Entry 6PPH (electron microscopy, 3.80 A resolution); this record covers chains S and W of the 21 polymer chains in the assembly.

Chain S (and W):
Name: Major capsid protein
Organism: Human herpesvirus 8
Notes: chain W of this document is another copy of the same molecule, construct and numbering; everything in this record applies to it too
UniProtKB: D0UZN7 (D0UZN7_HHV8); residue numbers follow UniProt; this construct covers 1-1376
Sequence (1376 residues; numbered 1 to 1376; the number before each row is that of its first residue):
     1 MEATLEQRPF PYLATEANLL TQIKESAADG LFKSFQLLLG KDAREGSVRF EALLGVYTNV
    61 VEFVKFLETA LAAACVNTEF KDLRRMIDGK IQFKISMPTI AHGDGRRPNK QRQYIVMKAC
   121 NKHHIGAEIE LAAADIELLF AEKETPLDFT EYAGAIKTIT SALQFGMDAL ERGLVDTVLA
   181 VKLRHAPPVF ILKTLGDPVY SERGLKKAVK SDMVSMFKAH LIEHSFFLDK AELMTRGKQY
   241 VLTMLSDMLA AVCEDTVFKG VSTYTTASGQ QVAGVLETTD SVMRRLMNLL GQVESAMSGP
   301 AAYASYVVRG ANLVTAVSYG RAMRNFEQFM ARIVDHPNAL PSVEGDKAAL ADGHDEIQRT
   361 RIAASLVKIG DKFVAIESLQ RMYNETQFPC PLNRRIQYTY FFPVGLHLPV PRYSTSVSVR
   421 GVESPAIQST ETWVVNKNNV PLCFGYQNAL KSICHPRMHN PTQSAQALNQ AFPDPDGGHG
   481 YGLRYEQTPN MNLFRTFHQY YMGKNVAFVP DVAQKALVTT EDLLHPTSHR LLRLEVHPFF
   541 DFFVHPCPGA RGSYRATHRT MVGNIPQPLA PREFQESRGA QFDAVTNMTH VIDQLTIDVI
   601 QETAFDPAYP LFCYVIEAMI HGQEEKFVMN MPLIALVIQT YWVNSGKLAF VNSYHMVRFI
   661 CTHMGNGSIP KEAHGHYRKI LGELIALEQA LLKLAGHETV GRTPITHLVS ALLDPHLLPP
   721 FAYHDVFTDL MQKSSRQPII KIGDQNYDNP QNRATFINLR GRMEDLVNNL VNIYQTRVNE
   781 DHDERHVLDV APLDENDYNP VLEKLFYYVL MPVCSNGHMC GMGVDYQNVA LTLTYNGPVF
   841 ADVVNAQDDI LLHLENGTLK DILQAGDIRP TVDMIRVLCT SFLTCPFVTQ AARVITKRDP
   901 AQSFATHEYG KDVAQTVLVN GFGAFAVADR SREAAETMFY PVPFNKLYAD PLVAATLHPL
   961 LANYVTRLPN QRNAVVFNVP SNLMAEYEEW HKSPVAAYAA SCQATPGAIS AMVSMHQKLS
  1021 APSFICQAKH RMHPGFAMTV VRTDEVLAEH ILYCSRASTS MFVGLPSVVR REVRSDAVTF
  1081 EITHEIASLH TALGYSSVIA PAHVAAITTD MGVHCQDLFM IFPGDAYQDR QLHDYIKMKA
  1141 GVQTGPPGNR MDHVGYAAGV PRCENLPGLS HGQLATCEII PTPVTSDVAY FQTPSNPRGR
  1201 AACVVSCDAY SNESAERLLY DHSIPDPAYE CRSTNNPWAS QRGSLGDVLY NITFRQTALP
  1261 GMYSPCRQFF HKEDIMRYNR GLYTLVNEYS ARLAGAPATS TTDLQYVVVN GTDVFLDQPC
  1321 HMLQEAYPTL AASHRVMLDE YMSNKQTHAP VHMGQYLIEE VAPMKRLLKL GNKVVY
Unresolved in the structure: 1-2, 301-360, 1142-1165, 1253-1261 (chain W: 1142-1163)

Chain S / chain W interface:
Pairs across the interface (60; chain S residue first):
  A3(S) - E51(W)  hydrogen bond (backbone-side chain)
  F10(S) - L53(W)  hydrophobic
  F10(S) - V56(W)  hydrophobic
  Y12(S) - V56(W)  hydrophobic
  Y12(S) - Y57(W)
  Y12(S) - T58(W)
  L13(S) - V56(W)  hydrogen bond (backbone-backbone)
  L13(S) - Y57(W)
  L13(S) - T58(W)  hydrogen bond (backbone-backbone)
  A14(S) - T58(W)
  A14(S) - V60(W)  hydrophobic
  T15(S) - T58(W)  hydrogen bond (backbone-backbone)
  N18(S) - R381(W)
  N18(S) - E385(W)
  L20(S) - N59(W)
  L20(S) - N384(W)
  L20(S) - E385(W)
  L20(S) - Q387(W)  hydrogen bond (backbone-side chain)
  I23(S) - Q387(W)
  K24(S) - Q387(W)
  G40(S) - E130(W)
  K41(S) - E130(W)  salt bridge
  K41(S) - A1077(W)
  R44(S) - A132(W)
  R44(S) - T158(W)
  E45(S) - T158(W)
  G46(S) - E151(W)
  S47(S) - E151(W)
  V48(S) - L147(W)  hydrophobic
  V48(S) - E151(W)
  L53(S) - F10(W)  hydrophobic
  V56(S) - F10(W)  hydrophobic
  V56(S) - P11(W)
  V56(S) - Y12(W)  hydrophobic
  V56(S) - L13(W)  hydrogen bond (backbone-backbone)
  Y57(S) - Y12(W)
  Y57(S) - L13(W)
  T58(S) - Y12(W)
  T58(S) - L13(W)  hydrogen bond (backbone-backbone)
  T58(S) - A14(W)
  T58(S) - T15(W)  hydrogen bond (backbone-backbone)
  N59(S) - A17(W)
  N59(S) - L20(W)
  V60(S) - A14(W)  hydrophobic
  E130(S) - G40(W)
  E130(S) - K41(W)  salt bridge
  A132(S) - K41(W)
  A132(S) - R44(W)
  L147(S) - V48(W)  hydrophobic
  L147(S) - F50(W)  hydrophobic
  E151(S) - S47(W)
  E151(S) - V48(W)  hydrogen bond (side chain-backbone)
  G154(S) - E45(W)
  T158(S) - R44(W)
  T158(S) - E45(W)  hydrogen bond
  R381(S) - N18(W)
  E385(S) - L20(W)
  Q387(S) - K24(W)
  R1074(S) - K41(W)
  A1077(S) - K41(W)
Other interface residues (no listed pair), chain S (46 interface residues in all): P11, E16, A17, L19, T21, Q22, A43, F50, V61, D135, N384, D1076
Other interface residues (no listed pair), chain W (42 interface residues in all): E6, L19, Q22, A43, G46, E62, L131, G154

In short:
46 residues of chain S face 42 of chain W across their interface, with 10 hydrogen bonds and 2 salt bridges.
Polar contacts include K41(S)-E130(W), A3(S)-E51(W) and L20(S)-Q387(W).
Chain S and chain W are both Major capsid protein (Human herpesvirus 8); the structure, Kaposi's
sarcoma-associated herpesvirus (KSHV), C1 penton vertex register, CATC-binding structure, was determined by
electron microscopy (same publication as 6PPB, 6PPD and 6PPI).
